PDB entry 5HFU | X-ray diffraction, 2.92 A resolution | chain A

Chain A:
Molecule: Hexokinase-2
Organism: Homo sapiens
Notes: EC 2.7.1.1
UniProt: P52789 (HXK2_HUMAN); residues 17-917 here = UniProt positions 17-917
Chain sequence (923 residues; each row starts with the number of its first residue; numbers below 1 keep their minus sign (Met-5 is residue -5)):
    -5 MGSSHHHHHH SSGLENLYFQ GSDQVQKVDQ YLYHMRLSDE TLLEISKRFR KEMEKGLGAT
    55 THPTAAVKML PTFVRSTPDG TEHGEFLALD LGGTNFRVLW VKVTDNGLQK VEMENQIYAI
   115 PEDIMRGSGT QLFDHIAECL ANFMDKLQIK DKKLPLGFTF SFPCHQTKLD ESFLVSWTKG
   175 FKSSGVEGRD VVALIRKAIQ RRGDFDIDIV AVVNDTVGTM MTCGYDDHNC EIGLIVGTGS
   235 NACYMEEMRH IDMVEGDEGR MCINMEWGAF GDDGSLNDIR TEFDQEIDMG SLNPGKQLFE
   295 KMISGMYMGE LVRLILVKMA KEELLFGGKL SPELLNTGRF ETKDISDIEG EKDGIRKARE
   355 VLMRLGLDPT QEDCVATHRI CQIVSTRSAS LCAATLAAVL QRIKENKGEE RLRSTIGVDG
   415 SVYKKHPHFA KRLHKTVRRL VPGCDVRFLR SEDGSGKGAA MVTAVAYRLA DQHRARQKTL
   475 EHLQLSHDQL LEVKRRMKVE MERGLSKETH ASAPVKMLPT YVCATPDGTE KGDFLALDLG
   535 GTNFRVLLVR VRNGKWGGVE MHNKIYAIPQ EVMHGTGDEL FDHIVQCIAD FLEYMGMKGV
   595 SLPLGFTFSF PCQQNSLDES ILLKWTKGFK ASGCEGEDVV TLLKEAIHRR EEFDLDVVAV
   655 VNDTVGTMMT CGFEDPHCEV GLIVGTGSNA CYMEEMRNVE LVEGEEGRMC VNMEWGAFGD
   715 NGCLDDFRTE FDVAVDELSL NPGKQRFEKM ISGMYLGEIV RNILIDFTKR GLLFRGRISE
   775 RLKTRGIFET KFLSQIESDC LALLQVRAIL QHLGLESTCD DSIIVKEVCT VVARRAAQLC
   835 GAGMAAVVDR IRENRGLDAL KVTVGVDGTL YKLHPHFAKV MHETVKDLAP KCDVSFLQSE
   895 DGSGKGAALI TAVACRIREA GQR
Not modelled in the structure: -5 to 16, 912-917
Construct notes: initiating methionine (-5); expression tag (-4 to 16)
Ligand contacts:
  - 603 (N-[(2S,3R,4R,5S,6R)-6-[[(4-cyanophenyl)sulfonylamino]methyl]-2,4,5-tris(oxidanyl)oxan-3-yl]-3-phenyl-benzamide), molecule 1: Lys62, Leu64, Ser155, Pro157, Cys158, Thr172, Asn208, Asp209, Thr210, Ile229, Gly231, Thr232, Gly233, Ser234, Asn235, Glu260, Gln291, Glu294
  - 603, molecule 2: Lys510, Leu512, Ser603, Pro605, Cys606, Lys621, Asn656, Asp657, Thr658, Ile677, Gly679, Thr680, Gly681, Ser682, Asn683, Glu708, Gln739, Glu742
Swiss-Prot annotation at these positions:
  - binding site (ATP): Arg30, Asp84 to Asn89, Lys425, Arg426, Asp532 to Asn537, Thr680, Gly747, Met748, Thr784 to Ser788, Thr863 to Leu867
  - binding site (D-glucose 6-phosphate): Asp84 to Thr88, Asp209, Thr232, Asp413 to Ser415, Ser449, Asp532 to Thr536, Asp657, Thr680, Asp861 to Thr863, Ser897
  - binding site (D-glucose): Ser155, Phe156, Thr172, Lys173, Asn208, Asp209, Asn235, Glu260, Gln291 to Glu294, Ser603, Phe604, Thr620, Lys621, Asn656, Asp657, Ser682, Asn683, Glu708, Gln739 to Glu742
  - natural variant: Gln142 (Q142H: Does not affect activity), Ala314 (A314P; A314V)
  - mutagenesis: Asp209 (D209A: Decreased hexokinase activity), Arg468 (R468A: Induces a rapid dissociation of D-glucose), Asp657 (D657A: Decreased hexokinase activity)

Summary:
Ligands of chain A: compound 603. From UniProt: 28 ATP-binding residues, 22 D-glucose 6-phosphate-binding
residues, 25 D-glucose-binding residues and 3 mutagenesis sites.
Chain A is Hexokinase-2 (Homo sapiens); the structure, Crystal Structure of Human Hexokinase 2 with cmpd 27, a
2-amido-6-benzenesulfonamide glucosamine, was determined by X-ray diffraction, deposited together with 5HEX
and 5HG1.
